Entry 6YBA (electron microscopy, 4.00 A resolution); this record covers chains F and V of the 26 polymer chains in the assembly.

# Chain F
Molecule: Hexon protein
Organism: Human adenovirus F serotype 41
UniProtKB: B2ZX09 (B2ZX09_ADE41); numbering as in UniProt (aligned over 1-925)
Sequence (925 residues; row label = number of the first residue in the row):
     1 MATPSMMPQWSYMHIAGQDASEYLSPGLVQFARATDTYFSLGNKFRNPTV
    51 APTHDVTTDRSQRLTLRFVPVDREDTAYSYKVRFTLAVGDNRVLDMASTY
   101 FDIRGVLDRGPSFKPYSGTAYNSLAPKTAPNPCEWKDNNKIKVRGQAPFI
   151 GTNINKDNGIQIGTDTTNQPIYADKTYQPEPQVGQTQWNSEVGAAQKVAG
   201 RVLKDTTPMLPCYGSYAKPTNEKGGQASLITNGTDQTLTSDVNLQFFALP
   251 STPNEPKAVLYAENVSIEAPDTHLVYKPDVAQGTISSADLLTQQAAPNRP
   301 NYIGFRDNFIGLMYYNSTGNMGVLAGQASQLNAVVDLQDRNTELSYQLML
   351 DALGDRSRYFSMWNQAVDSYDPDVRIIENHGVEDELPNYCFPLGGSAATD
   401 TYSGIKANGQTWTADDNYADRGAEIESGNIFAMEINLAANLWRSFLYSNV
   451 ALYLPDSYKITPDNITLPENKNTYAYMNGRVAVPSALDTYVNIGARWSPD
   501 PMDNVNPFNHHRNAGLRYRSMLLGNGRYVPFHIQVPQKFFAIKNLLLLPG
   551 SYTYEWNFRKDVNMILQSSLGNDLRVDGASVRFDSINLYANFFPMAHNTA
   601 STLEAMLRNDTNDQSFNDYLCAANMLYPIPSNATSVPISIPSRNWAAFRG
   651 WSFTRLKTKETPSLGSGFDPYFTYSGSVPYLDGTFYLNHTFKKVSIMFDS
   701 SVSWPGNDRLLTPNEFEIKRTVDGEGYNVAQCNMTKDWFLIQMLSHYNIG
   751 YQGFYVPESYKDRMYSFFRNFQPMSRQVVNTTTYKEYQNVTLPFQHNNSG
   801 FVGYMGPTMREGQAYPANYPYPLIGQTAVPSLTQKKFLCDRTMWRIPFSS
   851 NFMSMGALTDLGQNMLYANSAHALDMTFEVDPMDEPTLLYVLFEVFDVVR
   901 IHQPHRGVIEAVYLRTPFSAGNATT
Unresolved in the structure: 1-5, 232-237, 922-925

# Chain V
Molecule: Pre-protein VI
Organism: Human adenovirus F serotype 41
UniProtKB: B5SNS4 (B5SNS4_ADE41); residues 1-266 here = UniProt positions 1-266
Sequence (266 residues; row label = number of the first residue in the row):
     1 MEDINFASLAPRHGSRPFMGTWNEIGTSQLNGGAFSWSSLWSGIKNFGSS
    51 IKSFGNKAWNSNTGQMLRDKLKDQNFQQKVVDGLASGINGVVDIANQALQ
   101 NQINQRLENSRQPPVALKQRPTPEPEEVEVEEKLPPLETAPPLPSKGEKR
   151 PRPELEETLVVESREPPSYEQALKEGASYPMTRPIGSMARPVYGKEKTPV
   201 TLELPPPAPTVPPMPTPTLGTNVPRLAAPTVAVATPARRVRGANWQSTLN
   251 SIVGLGVKSLKRRRCY
Unresolved in the structure: 1-4, 34-266

# Interface between chain F and chain V
Contacting residue pairs (33):
  Gly-17(F) / Gly-14(V)
  Gly-17(F) / Ser-15(V)
  Asp-19(F) / His-13(V)
  Asp-19(F) / Arg-16(V)  salt bridge
  Ser-21(F) / Arg-16(V)  hydrogen bond
  Pro-48(F) / His-13(V)
  Pro-48(F) / Gly-14(V)  hydrogen bond (backbone-backbone)
  Thr-49(F) / Arg-12(V)
  Thr-49(F) / His-13(V)
  Val-50(F) / Pro-11(V)
  Val-50(F) / Arg-12(V)  hydrogen bond (backbone-backbone)
  Pro-52(F) / Leu-9(V)
  Pro-52(F) / Pro-11(V)
  Asp-55(F) / Ser-8(V)  hydrogen bond
  Val-56(F) / Leu-9(V)  hydrophobic
  Ala-352(F) / Gln-29(V)
  Thr-599(F) / Leu-9(V)
  Asn-617(F) / Gln-29(V)  hydrogen bond (side chain-backbone)
  Asn-617(F) / Leu-30(V)
  Asp-618(F) / Leu-30(V)
  Tyr-619(F) / Gln-29(V)
  Tyr-619(F) / Asn-31(V)
  Leu-620(F) / Asn-31(V)
  Cys-621(F) / Leu-30(V)  hydrophobic
  Arg-649(F) / Leu-30(V)
  Arg-649(F) / Asn-31(V)  hydrogen bond (side chain-backbone)
  Arg-649(F) / Gly-32(V)
  Arg-845(F) / Asn-31(V)  hydrogen bond
  Arg-845(F) / Gly-32(V)
  Gly-856(F) / Gly-32(V)
  Ala-857(F) / Leu-30(V)  hydrophobic
  Glu-894(F) / Asn-31(V)
  Phe-896(F) / Leu-30(V)  hydrophobic
Also at the interface, not in a pair above, chain F (27 interface residues in all): Gln-18, Thr-53, Leu-348, Ser-652, Ser-854
Also at the interface, not in a pair above, chain V (14 interface residues in all): Ala-10, Gly-33

# Overview
27 residues of chain F and 14 residues of chain V are in contact, with 7 hydrogen bonds and 1 salt bridge.
Polar pairs include Asp-19(F)/Arg-16(V), Ser-21(F)/Arg-16(V) and Asp-55(F)/Ser-8(V).
Chain F is Hexon protein and chain V is Pre-protein VI, both from Human adenovirus F serotype 41; the
structure, HAdV-F41 Capsid, was determined by electron microscopy.
